5K58 - chains B and K of the 10 polymer chains in the assembly; structure by X-ray diffraction, 2.77 A resolution.

Chain B:
Molecule: Nucleoid occlusion factor SlmA
Source organism: Escherichia coli O139:H28 (strain E24377A / ETEC)
UniProt: A7ZTJ2 (SLMA_ECO24); residues 9-198 here = UniProt positions 9-198
Amino-acid sequence (190 residues; row label = number of the first residue in the row):
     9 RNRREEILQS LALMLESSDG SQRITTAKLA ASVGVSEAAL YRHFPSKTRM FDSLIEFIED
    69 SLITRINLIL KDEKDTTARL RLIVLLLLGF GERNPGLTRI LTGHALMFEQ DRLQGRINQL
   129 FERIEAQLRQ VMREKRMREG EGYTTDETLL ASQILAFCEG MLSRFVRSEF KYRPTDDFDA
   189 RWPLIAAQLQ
Disordered / not traced: 9
Sequence notes: engineered mutation Met-140 (Leu in A7ZTJ2)
From the paper describing this entry:
  - binding site for the 12-nt DNA strand: Thr-33

Chain K:
Molecule: Octapeptide
Amino-acid sequence (8 residues; row label = number of the first residue in the row):
   370 LDIPAFLR

How chain B and chain K interact:
Pairs across the interface (24):
  Leu-16(B) with Phe-375(K)
  Gln-17(B) with Phe-375(K); Arg-377(K), hydrogen bond (side chain-backbone)
  Ala-20(B) with Phe-375(K), hydrophobic
  Leu-62(B) with Phe-375(K), hydrophobic
  Phe-65(B) with Phe-375(K), hydrophobic
  Ser-69(B) with Pro-373(K)
  Arg-73(B) with Leu-370(K); Asp-371(K), salt bridge; Pro-373(K)
  Leu-76(B) with Leu-370(K), hydrophobic
  Ile-77(B) with Leu-370(K), hydrophobic
  Leu-90(B) with Leu-370(K), hydrophobic
  Leu-93(B) with Ile-372(K)
  Leu-94(B) with Ile-372(K), hydrophobic
  Phe-98(B) with Ile-372(K), hydrophobic; Pro-373(K)
  Arg-101(B) with Ile-372(K); Leu-376(K)
  Asn-102(B) with Pro-373(K), hydrogen bond (side chain-backbone); Ala-374(K); Phe-375(K), hydrogen bond (side chain-backbone); Leu-376(K)
  Pro-103(B) with Leu-376(K)
Also at the interface, not in a pair above, chain B (20 interface residues in all): Glu-13, Glu-24, Gly-97, Leu-105
From the paper, about this interface:
  - interface residues, chain B: Phe-65(B)

Overview:
20 residues of chain B face 8 of chain K across their interface, with 3 hydrogen bonds and 1 salt bridge.
Among the polar pairs are Arg-73(B)/Asp-371(K), Gln-17(B)/Arg-377(K) and Asn-102(B)/Pro-373(K). From the
paper: a binding site for the 12-nt DNA strand at Thr-33(B); the interface residue Phe-65(B).
Here chain B is Nucleoid occlusion factor SlmA (Escherichia coli O139:H28 (strain E24377A / ETEC)) and chain K
is Octapeptide. Entry 5K58 (Structure of the K. pneumonia SlmA-DNA complex bound to the C-terminal of the cell
division protein ...) was determined by X-ray diffraction together with 5HAW, 5HBU and 5HSZ from the same
study.
